PDB entry 3WOE | X-ray diffraction, 2.35 A resolution | chains A and B

# Chain A
Molecule: DNA-directed RNA polymerase subunit beta
Organism: Thermus thermophilus
Notes: EC 2.7.7.6
Reference sequence: Q8RQE9 (RPOB_THET8); residue numbers follow UniProt; this construct covers 703-830
Sequence (130 residues; numbered 701 to 830; the number before each row is that of its first residue):
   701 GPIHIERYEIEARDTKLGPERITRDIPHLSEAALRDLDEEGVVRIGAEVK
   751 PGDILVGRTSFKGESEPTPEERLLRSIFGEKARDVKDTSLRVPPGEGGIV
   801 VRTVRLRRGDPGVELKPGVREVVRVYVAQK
Differences from the reference sequence: expression tag (701-702)

# Chain B
Molecule: Putative uncharacterized protein
Organism: Thermus phage P23-45
Reference sequence: A7XX65 (A7XX65_9CAUD); residues 6-109 here = UniProt positions 6-109
Sequence (106 residues; each row starts with the number of its first residue):
     4 GPVEPYIRLFEAIPDAETELATFYDADLDTLPPRMFLPSGDLYTPPGPVR
    54 LEEIKRKRRVRLVKVSIYRFEHVGLGLAARPYAYAYAWQGDNGILHLYHA
   104 PVVLED
Unresolved in the structure: 4-5
Differences from the reference sequence: expression tag (4-5)
Modified residues: Mse38 (selenomethionine; parent Met)

# How chain A and chain B interact
Pairs across the interface - 40 pairs, chain A then chain B:
  Arg721(A) - Asp94(B)  salt bridge
  Arg721(A) - Asn95(B)  hydrogen bond
  Thr723(A) - Asp94(B)  hydrogen bond
  Thr723(A) - Asn95(B)
  Arg724(A) - Ile16(B)
  Arg724(A) - Trp91(B)
  Asp725(A) - Gly93(B)
  Asp725(A) - Asp94(B)  hydrogen bond (side chain-backbone)
  Asp725(A) - Asn95(B)  hydrogen bond (side chain-backbone)
  Asp725(A) - Gly96(B)  hydrogen bond (side chain-backbone)
  Asp725(A) - Ile97(B)  hydrogen bond (side chain-backbone)
  Asp725(A) - His99(B)  salt bridge
  Ile726(A) - His99(B)
  Pro727(A) - Phe39(B)  hydrophobic
  His728(A) - Phe39(B)
  His728(A) - Gly43(B)
  Leu729(A) - Gly43(B)
  Ser730(A) - Pro41(B)
  Ser730(A) - Ser42(B)
  Ser730(A) - Gly43(B)
  Glu731(A) - Pro41(B)  hydrogen bond (backbone-backbone)
  Glu731(A) - Trp91(B)  hydrogen bond
  Glu731(A) - His99(B)
  Leu734(A) - Trp91(B)  hydrophobic
  Leu734(A) - His99(B)
  Leu737(A) - Pro17(B)
  Asp738(A) - Pro17(B)
  Glu739(A) - Ile16(B)
  Glu739(A) - Pro17(B)  hydrogen bond (backbone-backbone)
  Glu739(A) - Asp18(B)
  Glu739(A) - Ala19(B)  hydrogen bond (side chain-backbone)
  Glu739(A) - Lys60(B)
  Glu739(A) - Arg61(B)  salt bridge
  Glu739(A) - Arg62(B)  hydrogen bond (side chain-backbone)
  Glu740(A) - Thr21(B)
  Thr759(A) - Asn95(B)  hydrogen bond
  Phe778(A) - Leu34(B)  hydrophobic
  Asp784(A) - Arg37(B)  salt bridge
  Val785(A) - Asn95(B)
  Arg807(A) - Thr21(B)
Other interface residues (no listed pair), chain A (24 interface residues in all): Arg744, Glu771, Ala782, Arg805
Other interface residues (no listed pair), chain B (25 interface residues in all): Glu20, Leu45, Val63, Tyr101
From the paper, about this interface:
  - specific contacts: Glu739(A)-Arg61(B) (salt bridge)
  - interface residues, chain A: Arg721(A), Thr723(A), Asp725(A)
  - hot spots on chain A (mutagenesis) - D725W: abolished binding to chain G
  - interface residues, chain B: Asp94(B), Asn95(B), Ile97(B), His99(B)
  - hot spots on chain B (mutagenesis) - D94W/N95F: decreased binding to DNA-directed RNA polymerase subunit beta (chain A)

# Overview
24 residues of chain A face 25 of chain B across their interface, with 12 hydrogen bonds and 4 salt bridges.
Among the polar pairs are Arg721(A)-Asp94(B), Asp725(A)-His99(B) and Glu739(A)-Arg61(B). The paper describes a
salt bridge between Glu739(A) and Arg61(B). The paper reports that D725W of chain A abolishes binding to chain
G; interface residues Arg721(A), Thr723(A) and Asp94(B) among others.
Here chain A is DNA-directed RNA polymerase subunit beta (Thermus thermophilus) and chain B is Putative
uncharacterized protein (Thermus phage P23-45). Entry 3WOE (Crystal structure of P23-45 gp39 (6-109) bound to
Thermus thermophilus RNA polymerase beta-flap domain) was determined by X-ray diffraction together with 3WOD
from the same study.
